5Y1G - chain A; structure by X-ray diffraction, 1.35 A resolution.

[Chain A]
Name: NAD dependent epimerase/dehydratase family
Source organism: uncultured archaeon MedDCM-OCT-S05-C57
UniProt: D6PBM7 (D6PBM7_9ARCH); residues 1-308 here = UniProt positions 1-308
Amino-acid sequence (328 residues; each row starts with the number of its first residue; numbers below 1 keep their minus sign (Met-19 is residue -19)):
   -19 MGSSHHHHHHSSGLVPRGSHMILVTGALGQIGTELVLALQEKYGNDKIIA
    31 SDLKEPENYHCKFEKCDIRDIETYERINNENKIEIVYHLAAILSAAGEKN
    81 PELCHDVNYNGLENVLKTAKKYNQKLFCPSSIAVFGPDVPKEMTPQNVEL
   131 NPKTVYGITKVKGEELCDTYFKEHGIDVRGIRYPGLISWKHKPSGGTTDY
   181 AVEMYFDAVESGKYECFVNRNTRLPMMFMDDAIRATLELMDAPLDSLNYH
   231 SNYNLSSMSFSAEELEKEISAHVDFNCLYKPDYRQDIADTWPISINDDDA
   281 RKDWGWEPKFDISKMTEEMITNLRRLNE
Disordered / not traced: -19 to -2
Differences from the reference sequence: expression tag (-19 to 0)
Ligand contacts:
  - 2-amino-3-ketobutyric acid (AKB): Leu73, Ser74, Ser111, Ile112, Ala113, Tyr136, Tyr163, Pro164, Gly165, Gly176, Thr177, Thr178, Asp179, Trp271
  - NAD (nicotinamide-adenine-dinucleotide): Gly6, Leu8, Gly9, Gln10, Ile11, Gly12, Asp32, Leu33, Cys46, Asp47, Ile48, Arg49, Leu69, Ala70, Ala71, Ile72, Leu73, Val87, Pro109, Ser110, Ser111, Tyr136, Lys140, Tyr163, Pro164, Gly165, Leu166, His171, Thr178

[Overview]
Bound to chain A: 2-amino-3-ketobutyric acid and NAD.
Chain A is NAD dependent epimerase/dehydratase family (uncultured archaeon MedDCM-OCT-S05-C57); the structure,
Monomeric L-threonine 3-dehydrogenase from metagenome database (AKB and NADH bound form), was determined by
X-ray diffraction together with 5Y1D, 5Y1E and 5Y1F from the same study.
